Entry 2E43 (X-ray diffraction, 2.10 A resolution); this record covers chains D and A of the 4 polymer chains in the assembly.

# Chain D
Molecule: 16-nt DNA strand
Sequence (16 nucleotides; each row starts with the number of its first residue):
   101 AATATTGCGC AATCCT

# Chain A
Molecule: CCAAT/enhancer-binding protein beta
Source organism: Homo sapiens
UniProt: P17676 (CEBPB_HUMAN); residues 259-336 here = UniProt positions 259-336
Amino-acid sequence (78 residues; each row starts with the number of its first residue):
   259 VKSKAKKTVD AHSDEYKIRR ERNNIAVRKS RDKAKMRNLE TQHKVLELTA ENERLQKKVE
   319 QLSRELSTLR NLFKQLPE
Unresolved in the structure: 259-270, 333-336
Construct notes: engineered mutation Ala269 (Lys in P17676)
UniProt features mapped onto this chain:
  - region: Lys275 to Arg295 (Basic motif), Leu297 to Leu304 (Leucine-zipper)
  - modified residue: Thr266 (Phosphothreonine), Ser288 (Phosphoserine), Ser325 (Phosphoserine)
  - cross-link (Glycyl lysine isopeptide (Lys-Gly)): Lys260 (interchain with G-Cter in SUMO2), Lys262 (interchain with G-Cter in SUMO2), Lys332 (interchain with G-Cter in SUMO2)
  - mutagenesis: Ser288 (S288A: Loss of nuclear translocation)

# Interface between chain D and chain A
Pairs across the interface (11):
  DT103(D) with Arg280(A), salt bridge to the phosphate
  DA104(D) with Asn281(A), base contact; Ala284(A), phosphate contact; Lys287(A), salt bridge to the phosphate
  DT105(D) with Asn281(A), hydrogen bond to the base; Ala284(A), base contact; Val285(A), base contact; Ser288(A), hydrogen bond to the phosphate
  DT106(D) with Val285(A), base contact
  DG107(D) with Arg289(A), hydrogen bond to the base
  DC108(D) with Arg289(A), base contact

# Summary
Chain D and chain A form an interface of 6 and 7 residues respectively; the contacts include 3 hydrogen bonds
and 2 salt bridges. Polar pairs include DT105(D)-Asn281(A), DG107(D)-Arg289(A) and DT105(D)-Ser288(A). Curated
annotation (UniProt) lists one mutagenesis site on chain A.
Here chain D is a 16-nt DNA strand and chain A is CCAAT/enhancer-binding protein beta (Homo sapiens). Entry
2E43 (Crystal structure of C/EBPbeta Bzip homodimer K269A mutant bound to A High Affinity DNA fragment) was
determined by X-ray diffraction.
